Entry 2UYH (X-ray diffraction, 2.63 A resolution); this record covers chains A and C of the 3 polymer chains in the assembly.

[Chain A]
Molecule: Modification methylase hhai
Organism: Haemophilus haemolyticus
Notes: EC 2.1.1.37
UniProtKB: P05102 (MTH1_HAEPH); residues 1-327 here = UniProt positions 1-327
Sequence (327 residues; each row starts with the number of its first residue):
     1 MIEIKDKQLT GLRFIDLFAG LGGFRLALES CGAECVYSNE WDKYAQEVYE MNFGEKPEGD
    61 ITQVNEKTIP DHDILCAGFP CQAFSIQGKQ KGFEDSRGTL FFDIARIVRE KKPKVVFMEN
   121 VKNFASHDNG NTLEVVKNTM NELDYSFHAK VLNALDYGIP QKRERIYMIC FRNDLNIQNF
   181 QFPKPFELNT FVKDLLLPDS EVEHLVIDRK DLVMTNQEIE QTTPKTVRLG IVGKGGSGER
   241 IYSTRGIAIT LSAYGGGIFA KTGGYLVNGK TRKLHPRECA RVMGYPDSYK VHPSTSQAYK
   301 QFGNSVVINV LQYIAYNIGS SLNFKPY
Differences from the reference sequence: engineered mutation Gln87 (Ser in P05102), Ser237 (Gln in P05102)
Curated features (UniProtKB/Swiss-Prot):
  - active site: Cys81
  - mutagenesis: Cys81 (C81G: Cells die, loss of methyltransferase activity, binds DNA about 3-fold more tightly ...)
Small-molecule neighbours: S-adenosylhomocysteine (SAH): Phe18, Ala19, Gly20, Leu21, Gly22, Gly23, Phe24, Asn39, Glu40, Trp41, Asp42, Asp60, Ile61, Thr62, Gly78, Phe79, Pro80, Leu100, Tyr285, Asn304, Ser305, Val306

[Chain C]
Molecule: 13-nt DNA strand
Sequence (13 nucleotides; numbered 401 to 413; the number before each row is that of its first residue):
   401 TGGATGCGCT GAC
Modified residues: 5CM (5-methyl-2'-deoxy-cytidine-5'-monophosphate) at position 407

[Chain A / chain C interface]
Residue-residue contacts (32; chain A residue first):
  Trp41(A) with DT401(C), base contact
  Asp42(A) with DT401(C), phosphate contact
  Lys43(A) with DT401(C), hydrogen bond to the base
  Tyr44(A) with DG402(C), sugar contact
  Ile86(A) with DT410(C), base contact; DG411(C), sugar contact
  Gln87(A) with DG408(C), hydrogen bond to the base
  Gln90(A) with DT410(C), phosphate contact; DG411(C), phosphate contact
  Asn123(A) with DG411(C), sugar contact
  Ser126(A) with DA412(C), hydrogen bond to the phosphate
  Arg209(A) with DG406(C), salt bridge to the phosphate
  Lys234(A) with 5CM_407(C), salt bridge to the phosphate
  Ser237(A) with 5CM_407(C), hydrogen bond to the base; DG408(C), hydrogen bond to the base
  Glu239(A) with 5CM_407(C), base contact
  Gly255(A) with DT405(C), base contact
  Gly256(A) with DT405(C), base contact; DG406(C), base contact; 5CM_407(C), base contact
  Gly257(A) with DT405(C), sugar contact; DG406(C), hydrogen bond to the base; 5CM_407(C), base contact
  Ile258(A) with DT405(C), phosphate contact
  Ala260(A) with DT405(C), base contact
  Lys261(A) with DT405(C), base contact
  Ser294(A) with DG403(C), hydrogen bond to the phosphate
  Ser296(A) with DG403(C), hydrogen bond to the phosphate; DA404(C), phosphate contact
  Gln297(A) with DG402(C), sugar contact; DG403(C), hydrogen bond to the phosphate
  Lys300(A) with DT401(C), phosphate contact
Interface residues without a listed pair, chain A (27 interface residues in all): Lys122, Gly236, Arg240, Tyr254
Interface residues without a listed pair, chain C (12 interface residues in all): DC409

[Summary]
27 residues of chain A face 12 of chain C across their interface, with 9 hydrogen bonds and 2 salt bridges.
Polar pairs include Lys43(A)-DT401(C), Gln87(A)-DG408(C) and Ser237(A)-5CM_407(C). Ligands of chain A:
S-adenosylhomocysteine. From UniProt: active-site residue Cys81(A) and one mutagenesis site on chain A.
Chain A is Modification methylase hhai (Haemophilus haemolyticus) and chain C is a 13-nt DNA strand; the
structure, HhaI DNA methyltransferase S87Q-Q237S mutant complex with 13mer GCGC- GMGC oligonucleotide and SAH,
was determined by X-ray diffraction.
